PDB entry 8CJE | X-ray diffraction, 1.80 A resolution | chain A

[Chain A]
Name: AetF
Organism: Aetokthonos hydrillicola Thurmond2011
Reference sequence: A0A861B9Z9 (A0A861B9Z9_9CYAN); numbering as in UniProt (aligned over 1-655)
Amino-acid sequence (663 residues; each row starts with the number of its first residue; numbers below 1 keep their minus sign (Gly-7 is residue -7)):
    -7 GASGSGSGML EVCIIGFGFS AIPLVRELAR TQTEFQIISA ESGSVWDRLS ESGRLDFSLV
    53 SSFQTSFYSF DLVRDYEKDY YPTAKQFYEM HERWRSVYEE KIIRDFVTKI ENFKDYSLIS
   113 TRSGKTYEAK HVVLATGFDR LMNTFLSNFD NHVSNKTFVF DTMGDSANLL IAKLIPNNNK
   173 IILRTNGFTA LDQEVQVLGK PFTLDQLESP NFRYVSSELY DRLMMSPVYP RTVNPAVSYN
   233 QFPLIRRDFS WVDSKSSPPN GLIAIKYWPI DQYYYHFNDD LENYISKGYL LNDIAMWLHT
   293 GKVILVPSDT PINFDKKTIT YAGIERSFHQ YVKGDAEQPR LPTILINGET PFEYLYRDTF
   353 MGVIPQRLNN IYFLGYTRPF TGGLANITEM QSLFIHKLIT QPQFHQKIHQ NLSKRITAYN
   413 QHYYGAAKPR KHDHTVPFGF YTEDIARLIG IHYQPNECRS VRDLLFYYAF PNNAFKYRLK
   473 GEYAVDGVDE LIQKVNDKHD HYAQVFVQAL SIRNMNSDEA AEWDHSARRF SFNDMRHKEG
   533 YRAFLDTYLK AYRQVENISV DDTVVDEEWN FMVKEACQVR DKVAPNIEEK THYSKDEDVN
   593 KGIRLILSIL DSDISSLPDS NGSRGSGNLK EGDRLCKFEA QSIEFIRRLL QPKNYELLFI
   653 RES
Disordered / not traced: -7 to 0, 608-630
Construct notes: expression tag (-7 to 0)
Residues lining bound ligands:
  - FAD (flavin-adenine dinucleotide): Ile7, Gly8, Phe9, Gly10, Phe11, Ser12, Ile30, Ser31, Ala32, Gly35, Ser36, Val37, Trp38, Phe49, Leu51, Val52, Ser53, Phe79, His83, Asp97, Phe98, Val99, Ala127, Thr128, Gly129, Arg132, Asn135, Leu138, Ser158, Arg332, Gly375, Leu376
  - tryptophan (TRP): Leu183, Leu196, Leu199, Glu200, Leu215, Met216, Pro219, Phe372, Thr373, Gln500, Ser523, Phe524, Lys587
From the paper describing this entry:
  - binding site for tryptophan: Leu183, Leu196, Leu199, Glu200, Leu215, Met216, Pro219, Phe372, Thr373, Gln500, Asp516, Ser523, Phe524, Lys587
  - catalytic residues: Lys258
  - catalytic residues: Glu200 (proposed by the authors, not directly observed)
  - specificity-determining residues: Phe372

[Overview]
Bound to chain A: flavin-adenine dinucleotide and tryptophan. From the paper: catalytic residues Lys258 and
Glu200; a binding site for tryptophan at Leu183, Leu196 and Leu199 among others.
Chain A is AetF (Aetokthonos hydrillicola Thurmond2011); the structure, AetF, a single-component
flavin-dependent tryptophan halogenase, in complex with L-tryptophan, was determined by X-ray diffraction
(same publication as 8CJD, 8CJF and 8CJG).
